8CT1 - chains A and C of the 34 polymer chains in the assembly; structure by electron microscopy, 4.80 A resolution (low resolution: residue-level contacts below are approximate; hydrogen-bond / salt-bridge calls are withheld).

# Chain A (and C)
Name: Dynamin-like 120 kDa protein, mitochondrial
Organism: Homo sapiens
Notes: EC 3.6.5.5; chain C of this document is another copy of the same molecule, construct and numbering; everything in this record applies to it too
UniProtKB: O60313 (OPA1_HUMAN); residue numbers follow UniProt; this construct covers 1-960
Chain sequence (960 residues; each row starts with the number of its first residue):
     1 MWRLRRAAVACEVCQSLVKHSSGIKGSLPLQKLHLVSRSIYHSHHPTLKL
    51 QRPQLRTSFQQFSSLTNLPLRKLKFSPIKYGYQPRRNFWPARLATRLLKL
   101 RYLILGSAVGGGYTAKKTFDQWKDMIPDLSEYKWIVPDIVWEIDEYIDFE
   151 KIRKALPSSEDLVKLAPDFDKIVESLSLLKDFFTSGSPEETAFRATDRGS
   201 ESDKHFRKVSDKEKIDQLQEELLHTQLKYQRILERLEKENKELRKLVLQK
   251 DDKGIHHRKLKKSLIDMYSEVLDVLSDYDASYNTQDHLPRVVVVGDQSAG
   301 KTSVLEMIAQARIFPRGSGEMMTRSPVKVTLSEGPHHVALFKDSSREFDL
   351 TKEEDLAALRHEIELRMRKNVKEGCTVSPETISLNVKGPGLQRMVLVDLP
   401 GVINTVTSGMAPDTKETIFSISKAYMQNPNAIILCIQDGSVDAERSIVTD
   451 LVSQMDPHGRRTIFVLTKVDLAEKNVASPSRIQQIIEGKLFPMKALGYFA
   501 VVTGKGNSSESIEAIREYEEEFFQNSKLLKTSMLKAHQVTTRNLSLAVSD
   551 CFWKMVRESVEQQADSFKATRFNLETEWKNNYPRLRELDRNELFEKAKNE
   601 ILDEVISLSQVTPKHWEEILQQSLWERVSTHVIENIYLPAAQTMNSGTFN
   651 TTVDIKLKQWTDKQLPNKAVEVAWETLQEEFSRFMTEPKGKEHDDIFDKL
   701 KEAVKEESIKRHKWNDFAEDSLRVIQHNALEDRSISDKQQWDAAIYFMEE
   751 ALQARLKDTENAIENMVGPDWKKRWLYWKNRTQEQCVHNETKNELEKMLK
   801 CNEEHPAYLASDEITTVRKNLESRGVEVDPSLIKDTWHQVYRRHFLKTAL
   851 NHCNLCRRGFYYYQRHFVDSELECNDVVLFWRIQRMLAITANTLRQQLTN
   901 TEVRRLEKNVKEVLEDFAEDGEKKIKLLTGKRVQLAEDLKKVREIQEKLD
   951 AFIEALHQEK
Unresolved in the structure: 1-262
Cystine bridges: C856-C874
Swiss-Prot annotation at these positions:
  - region: G295 to T302 (G1 motif), M321 to R324 (G2 motif), D398 to G401 (G3 motif), T467 to D470 (G4 motif), V501 to G504 (G5 motif)
  - binding site (GTP): S298, G300, K301, T302, S303, G317, K468, D470, T503, G506, N507
  - binding site (Mg(2+)): T302, T323, D398
  - site: R194, A195 (Cleavage at site S1)
  - modified residue: K228 (N6-acetyllysine)
  - natural variant: A8 (A8S: In OPA1; uncertain significance), R38 to S43 (deletion: In OPA1), Y80 (Y80C: In OPA1), T95 (T95M: In OPA1), Y102 (Y102C: In OPA1), E270 (E270K: In OPA1), L272 (L272P: In OPA1), D273 (D273A: In OPA1), R290 (R290Q: In OPA1; R290W: In OPA1), V293 to V294 (deletion: In OPA1), G300 (G300E: In OPA1), Q310 (Q310R: In OPA1), 46 further natural variant entries in UniProt
  - mutagenesis: E213 (E213A: In interface mutant 9; strongly decreased ability to mediate mitochondrial fusion; when associated with A-217, A-557 and A-565), Q217 (Q217A: In interface mutant 9; strongly decreased ability to mediate mitochondrial fusion; when associated with A-213, A-557 and A-565), R235 (R235A: In interface mutant 8; strongly decreased ability to mediate mitochondrial fusion), L243 (L243A: In mutant control 1; does not affect ability to mediate mitochondrial fusion), L248 (L248A: In mutant control 2; does not affect ability to mediate mitochondrial fusion), Q297 (Q297E: Abolished GTPase activity without affecting the ability to bind membranes), S298 (S298A: Abolished GTPase activity without affecting the ability to bind membranes), K301 (K301A: Abolished GTPase activity), T302 (T302A: Abolished GTPase activity; T302N: Abolished GTPase activity without affecting the ability to bind membranes), R316 (R316A: Strongly decreased GTPase activity), E320 (E320A: Decreased GTPase activity), M321 (M321A: Strongly decreased GTPase activity), 39 further mutagenesis entries in UniProt
From the paper describing this entry:
  - mutagenesis - W771A, K772E, R774E, R781E, K797E, K800E, R824E: abolished binding to membrane
  - mutagenesis - W775A: unchanged binding to membrane

# Interface between chain A and chain C
Contacting residue pairs - 10 pairs, chain A then chain C:
  K614(A) - S736(C)
  I725(A) - N728(C)
  N728(A) - I725(C)
  N728(A) - Q896(C)
  E731(A) - Q896(C)
  D732(A) - Q896(C)
  S736(A) - K614(C)
  Q896(A) - N728(C)
  Q896(A) - E731(C)
  Q896(A) - D732(C)
Interface residues without a listed pair, chain A (14 interface residues in all): T612, P613, S721, V724, S734, H866, N892
Interface residues without a listed pair, chain C (14 interface residues in all): T612, P613, S721, V724, S734, H866, N892

# Summary
The chain A/chain C interface involves 14 residues from each chain. The paper reports that W771A, K772E and
R774E of chain A, among others, abolish binding to membrane; W775A of chain A leaves binding to membrane
unchanged; 8 substitutions were tested in all.
Both chains are Dynamin-like 120 kDa protein, mitochondrial (Homo sapiens). Entry 8CT1 (CryoEM structure of
human S-OPA1 assembled on lipid membrane in membrane-adjacent state) was determined by electron microscopy
together with 8CT9 from the same study.
